Entry 4LSS (X-ray diffraction, 2.59 A resolution); this record covers chains G and L of the 3 polymer chains in the assembly.

== Chain G ==
Molecule: envelope glycoprotein GP120
Organism: Human immunodeficiency virus 1
Sequence (359 residues; row label = number of the first residue in the row; note: 94 numbers in that range are skipped by the numbering (no residue carries them; nothing is unmodelled there); a row labelled like 461A-461D holds insertion residues (461A, then the next letters in order)):
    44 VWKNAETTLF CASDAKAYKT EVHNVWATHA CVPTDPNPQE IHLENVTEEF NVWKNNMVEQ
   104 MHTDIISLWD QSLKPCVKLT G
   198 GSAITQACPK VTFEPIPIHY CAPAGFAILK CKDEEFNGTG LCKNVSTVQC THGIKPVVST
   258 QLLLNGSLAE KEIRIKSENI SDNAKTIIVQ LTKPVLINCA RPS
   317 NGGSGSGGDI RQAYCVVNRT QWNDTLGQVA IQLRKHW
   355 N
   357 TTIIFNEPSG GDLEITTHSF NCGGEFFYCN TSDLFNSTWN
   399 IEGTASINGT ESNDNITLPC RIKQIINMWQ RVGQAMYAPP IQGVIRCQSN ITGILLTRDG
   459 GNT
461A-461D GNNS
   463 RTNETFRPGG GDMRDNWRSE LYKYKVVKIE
Not modelled in the structure: 317-323, 399-411, 461A-461D
Cystine bridges: Cys54-Cys74, Cys119-Cys205, Cys218-Cys247, Cys228-Cys239, Cys296-Cys331, Cys378-Cys445, Cys385-Cys418
Covalent attachments: N-acetylglucosamine (NAG) linked to Asn88, Asn234, Asn241, Asn262, Asn276, Asn334, Asn339, Asn355, Asn386, Asn392, Asn448, Asn465
Metal / ion sites: Na+: Pro118, Ala204

== Chain L ==
Molecule: LIGHT CHAIN OF ANTIBODY VRC01 with N72T mutation
Organism: Homo sapiens
Notes: antibody fragment or engineered binder
Sequence (210 residues; row label = number of the first residue in the row; note: 6 numbers in that range are skipped by the numbering (no residue carries them; nothing is unmodelled there)):
     1 EIVLTQSPGT LSLSPGETAI ISCRTSQYGS
    33 LAWYQQRPGQ APRLVIYSGS TRAAGIPDRF SGSRWGPDYT LTISNLESGD FGVYYCQQY
    96 EFFGQGTKVQ VDIKRTVAAP SVFIFPPSDE QLKSGTASVV CLLNNFYPRE AKVQWKVDNA
   156 LQSGNSQESV TEQDSKDSTY SLSSTLTLSK ADYEKHKVYA CEVTHQGLRS PVTKSFNRGE
   216 C
Not modelled in the structure: 1-2
Cystine bridges: Cys23-Cys88, Cys136-Cys196
Metal / ion sites: Na+: Ser30 (shared with 1 residue of chain H)
Ligand contacts: N-acetylglucosamine (NAG; 2-acetamido-2-deoxy-beta-D-glucopyranose): Tyr28, Ser30, Tyr91

== Interface between chain G and chain L ==
Residue-residue contacts (8):
  Asn276(G) - Tyr28(L)
  Ser278(G) - Tyr91(L)
  Asp279(G) - Tyr91(L)
  Asn280(G) - Glu96(L)  hydrogen bond
  Gly458(G) - Glu96(L)
  Gly459(G) - Glu96(L)  hydrogen bond (backbone-side chain)
  Asn460(G) - Val3(L)
  Asn460(G) - Phe97(L)
From the paper, about this interface:
  - residue pairs: Glu96(L)-Gly459(G) (hydrogen bond)
  - epitope / paratope residues, chain L: Tyr91(L), Glu96(L)

== In short ==
7 residues of chain G and 5 residues of chain L are in contact, with 2 hydrogen bonds. Among the polar pairs
are Asn280(G)-Glu96(L) and Gly459(G)-Glu96(L). The authors report a hydrogen bond between Glu96(L) and
Gly459(G). Chain L binds N-acetylglucosamine. The paper reports epitope/paratope residues Tyr91(L) and
Glu96(L).
Here chain G is envelope glycoprotein GP120 (Human immunodeficiency virus 1) and chain L is LIGHT CHAIN OF
ANTIBODY VRC01 with N72T mutation (Homo sapiens). Entry 4LSS (Crystal structure of broadly and potently
neutralizing antibody VRC01 in complex with HIV-1 clade A strain ...) was determined by X-ray diffraction,
deposited together with 4LSP, 4LSQ, 4LSR, 4LST, 4LSU and 4LSV.
